PDB entry 2VQF | X-ray diffraction, 2.90 A resolution | chains A and J of the 23 polymer chains in the assembly

== Chain A ==
Molecule: 16S RRNA
Source organism: Thermus thermophilus
Sequence (1522 nucleotides; each row starts with the number of its first residue; note: 42 numbers in that range are skipped by the numbering (no residue carries them; nothing is unmodelled there); a row labelled like 190A-190L holds insertion residues (190A, then the next letters in order); numbering starts at 0):
     0 UUUGUUGGAG AGUUUGAUCC UGGCUCAGGG UGAACGCUGG CGGCGUGCCU AAGACAUGCA
    60 AGUCGUGCGG G
    73 CCGCGGGGUU UU
    88 ACUCCG
    95 UGGUC
   101 AGCGGCGGAC GGGUGAGUAA CGCGUGGGU
  129A G
   130 ACCUACCCGG AAGAGGGGGA CAACCCGGGG AAACUCGGGC UAAUCCCCCA UGUGGACCCG
   190 C
190A-190L CCCUUGGGGUGU
   191 GUCCAAAGGG CUUU
   216 GCCCGCUUCC GGAUGGGCCC GCGUCCCAUC AGCUAGUUGG UGGGGUAAUG GCCCACCAAG
   276 GCGACGACGG GUAGCCGGUC UGAGAGGAUG GCCGGCCACA GGGGCACUGA GACACGGGCC
   336 CCACUCCUAC GGGAGGCAGC AGUUAGGAAU CUUCCGCAAU GGGCGCAAGC CUGACGGAGC
   396 GACGCCGCUU GGAGGAAGAA GCCCUUCGGG GUGUAAACUC CUGAA
   442 CCCGGGACGA AACCCCCGAC GA
   474 GGGGACUGAC GGUACCGGG
   494 GUAAUAGCGC CGGCCAACUC CGUGCCAGCA GCCGCGGUAA UACGGAGGGC GCGAGCGUUA
   554 CCCGGAUUCA CUGGGCGUAA AGGGCGUGUA GGCGGCCUGG GGCGUCCCAU GUGAAAGACC
   614 ACGGCUCAAC CGUGGGGGAG CGUGGGAUAC GCUCAGGCUA GACGGUGGGA GAGGGUGGUG
   674 GAAUUCCCGG AGUAGCGGUG AAAUGCGCAG AUACCGGGAG GAACGCCGAU GGCGAAGGCA
   734 GCCACCUGGU CCACCCGUGA CGCUGAGGCG CGAAAGCGUG GGGAGCAAAC CGGAUUAGAU
   794 ACCCGGGUAG UCCACGCCCU AAACGAUGCG CGCUAGGUCU CUGGGUCU
   848 CCUGGGGGCC GAAGCUAACG CGUUAAGCGC GCCGCCUGGG GAGUACGGCC GCAAGGCUGA
   908 AACUCAAAGG AAUUGACGGG GGCCCGCACA AGCGGUGGAG CAUGUGGUUU AAUUCGAAGC
   968 AACGCGAAGA ACCUUACCAG GCCUUGACAU GCUAGG
 1003A G
  1004 AACCCGGGUG AAAGCCUGGG GUGCCCC
1030A-1030D GCGA
  1031 GGGGAGCCCU AGCACAGGUG CUGCAUGGCC GUCGUCAGCU CGUGCCGUGA GGUGUUGGGU
  1091 UAAGUCCCGC AACGAGCGCA ACCCCCGCCG UUAGUUGCCA GCGGUUCGGC CGGGCACUCU
  1151 AACGGGACUG CCCGCGAAA
  1171 GCGGGAGGAA GGAGGGGACG ACGUCUGGUC AGCAUGGCCC UUACGGCCUG GGCGACACAC
  1231 GUGCUACAAU GCCCACUACA AAGCGAUGCC ACCCGGCAAC GGGGAGCUAA UCGCAAAAAG
  1291 GUGGGCCCAG UUCGGAUUGG GGUCUGCAAC CCGACCCCAU GAAGCCGGAA UCGCUAGUAA
  1351 UCGCGGAUCA G
 1361A C
  1362 CAUGCCGCGG UGAAUACGUU CCCGGGCCUU GUACACACCG CCCGUCACGC CAUGGGAGCG
  1422 GGCUCUACCC GAAGUCGCCG GG
  1446 AGCCUACGGG
  1459 CAGGCGCCGA GGGUAGGGCC CGUGACUGGG GCGAAGUCGU AACAAGGUAG CUGUACCGGA
  1519 AGGUGCGGCU GGAUCACCUC CUUUCU
Disordered / not traced: 0-4, 1535-1538
Bound ions: K+ site 1 near G9 (its only coordinating residue here); Mg2+ site 1: U12, G22; K+ site 2 near U14 (its only coordinating residue here); Mg2+ site 2: C18, C19; Mg2+ site 3 near G21 (its only coordinating residue here); Mg2+ site 4 near C48 (its only coordinating residue here); Mg2+ site 5: C48, G115; Mg2+ site 6 near A53 (its only coordinating residue here); Mg2+ site 7: C58, U387; K+ site 3: G66, C381; Mg2+ site 8 near C106 (its only coordinating residue here); Mg2+ site 9: A109, G331; 122 more Mg2+ sites not listed; 57 more K+ sites not listed
Small-molecule neighbours: paromomycin (PAR): G1405, U1406, C1407, A1408, C1409, G1489, C1490, G1491, A1492, A1493, G1494, U1495, C1496

== Chain J ==
Protein: 30S ribosomal protein S10
Source organism: Thermus thermophilus
UniProt: Q5SHN7 (RS10_THET8); numbering as in UniProt (aligned over 1-105)
Chain sequence (105 residues; each row starts with the number of its first residue):
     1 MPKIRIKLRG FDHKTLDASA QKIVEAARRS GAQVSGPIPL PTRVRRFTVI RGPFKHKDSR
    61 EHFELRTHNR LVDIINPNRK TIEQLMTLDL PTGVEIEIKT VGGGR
Disordered / not traced: 1-2, 102-105

== How chain A and chain J interact ==
Contacting residue pairs (74; chain A residue first):
  G963(A) with Phe-54(J), sugar contact
  A964(A) with Phe-54(J), sugar contact; Lys-55(J), hydrogen bond to the sugar
  A969(A) with Lys-55(J), salt bridge to the phosphate
  C972(A) with Lys-55(J), sugar contact; His-56(J), sugar contact; Lys-57(J), salt bridge to the phosphate
  G973(A) with Ile-50(J), sugar contact; Pro-53(J), sugar contact; Phe-54(J), base contact; Lys-55(J), hydrogen bond to the sugar
  A975(A) with Thr-48(J), base contact; Arg-60(J), base contact
  G1058(A) with Pro-53(J), base contact
  C1059(A) with Arg-51(J), hydrogen bond to the sugar; Gly-52(J), sugar contact; Pro-53(J), base contact
  C1060(A) with Arg-51(J), sugar contact; Gly-52(J), sugar contact; His-56(J), sugar contact
  G1061(A) with His-56(J), hydrogen bond to the sugar; Ser-59(J), phosphate contact
  A1123(A) with Ser-35(J), phosphate contact; Gly-36(J), phosphate contact; Pro-37(J), hydrogen bond to the sugar; Ile-38(J), sugar contact; Pro-39(J), base contact
  G1124(A) with Val-34(J), phosphate contact; Ser-35(J), phosphate contact; Gly-36(J), hydrogen bond to the phosphate; Ile-38(J), phosphate contact
  U1125(A) with Arg-5(J), hydrogen bond to the base; Ser-35(J), phosphate contact; Ile-38(J), phosphate contact; Asp-73(J), base contact
  U1150(A) with Pro-39(J), base contact; Leu-40(J), hydrogen bond to the sugar; Pro-41(J), sugar contact
  A1151(A) with Pro-39(J), sugar contact; Leu-40(J), sugar contact; Pro-41(J), phosphate contact; Thr-42(J), hydrogen bond to the phosphate
  A1152(A) with His-13(J), hydrogen bond to the phosphate; Asp-17(J), sugar contact; His-68(J), salt bridge to the phosphate; Arg-70(J), salt bridge to the phosphate
  C1153(A) with His-13(J), salt bridge to the phosphate
  A1188(A) with Arg-51(J), phosphate contact
  C1189(A) with Arg-51(J), salt bridge to the phosphate; Glu-61(J), phosphate contact
  G1197(A) with His-56(J), base contact
  G1198(A) with Pro-53(J), base contact; Phe-54(J), sugar contact
  U1199(A) with Phe-54(J), sugar contact
  G1202(A) with Pro-53(J), base contact
  G1253(A) with Val-44(J), sugar contact
  C1254(A) with Arg-43(J), base contact; Val-44(J), phosphate contact; Arg-45(J), phosphate contact
  G1255(A) with Arg-43(J), hydrogen bond to the base
  U1278(A) with Glu-97(J), base contact; Lys-99(J), base contact
  A1279(A) with Arg-9(J), salt bridge to the phosphate; Arg-43(J), base contact
  A1280(A) with Lys-7(J), salt bridge to the phosphate; Leu-40(J), base contact; Pro-41(J), sugar contact
  U1281(A) with Arg-5(J), base contact
  C1366(A) with Lys-57(J), sugar contact; Arg-60(J), hydrogen bond to the sugar
  C1367(A) with Thr-48(J), hydrogen bond to the sugar; Arg-60(J), sugar contact; His-62(J), hydrogen bond to the sugar
  G1368(A) with His-62(J), salt bridge to the phosphate
Other interface residues (no listed pair), chain A (34 interface residues in all): A965
Other interface residues (no listed pair), chain J (37 interface residues in all): Arg-46, Leu-71

== In short ==
34 residues of chain A face 37 of chain J across their interface, with 14 hydrogen bonds and 9 salt bridges.
Polar pairs include U1125(A)/Arg-5(J), G1255(A)/Arg-43(J) and A964(A)/Lys-55(J). Bound to chain A:
paromomycin. The Mg2+ site 1 is built by U12(A) and G22(A).
Chain A is 16S RRNA and chain J is 30S ribosomal protein S10, both from Thermus thermophilus; the structure,
Modified uridines with C5-methylene substituents at the first position of the tRNA anticodon stabilize U-G
wobble ..., was determined by X-ray diffraction, deposited together with 2VQE.
